Entry 8X7V (electron microscopy, 3.01 A resolution); this record covers chains A and C of the 3 polymer chains in the assembly.

# Chain A
Protein: Maltose/maltodextrin-binding periplasmic protein, NACHT, LRR and PYD domains-containing protein 5
Organism: Escherichia coli K-12
Reference sequence: chimeric construct of P0AEX9, P59047: residues -308 to 57 from P0AEX9 (MALE_ECOLI) positions 27-392 (UniProt number = residue number + 335); residues 58-1200 from P59047 positions 58-1200 (same numbers)
Sequence (1530 residues; row label = number of the first residue in the row; numbers below 1 keep their minus sign (Met-329 is residue -329)):
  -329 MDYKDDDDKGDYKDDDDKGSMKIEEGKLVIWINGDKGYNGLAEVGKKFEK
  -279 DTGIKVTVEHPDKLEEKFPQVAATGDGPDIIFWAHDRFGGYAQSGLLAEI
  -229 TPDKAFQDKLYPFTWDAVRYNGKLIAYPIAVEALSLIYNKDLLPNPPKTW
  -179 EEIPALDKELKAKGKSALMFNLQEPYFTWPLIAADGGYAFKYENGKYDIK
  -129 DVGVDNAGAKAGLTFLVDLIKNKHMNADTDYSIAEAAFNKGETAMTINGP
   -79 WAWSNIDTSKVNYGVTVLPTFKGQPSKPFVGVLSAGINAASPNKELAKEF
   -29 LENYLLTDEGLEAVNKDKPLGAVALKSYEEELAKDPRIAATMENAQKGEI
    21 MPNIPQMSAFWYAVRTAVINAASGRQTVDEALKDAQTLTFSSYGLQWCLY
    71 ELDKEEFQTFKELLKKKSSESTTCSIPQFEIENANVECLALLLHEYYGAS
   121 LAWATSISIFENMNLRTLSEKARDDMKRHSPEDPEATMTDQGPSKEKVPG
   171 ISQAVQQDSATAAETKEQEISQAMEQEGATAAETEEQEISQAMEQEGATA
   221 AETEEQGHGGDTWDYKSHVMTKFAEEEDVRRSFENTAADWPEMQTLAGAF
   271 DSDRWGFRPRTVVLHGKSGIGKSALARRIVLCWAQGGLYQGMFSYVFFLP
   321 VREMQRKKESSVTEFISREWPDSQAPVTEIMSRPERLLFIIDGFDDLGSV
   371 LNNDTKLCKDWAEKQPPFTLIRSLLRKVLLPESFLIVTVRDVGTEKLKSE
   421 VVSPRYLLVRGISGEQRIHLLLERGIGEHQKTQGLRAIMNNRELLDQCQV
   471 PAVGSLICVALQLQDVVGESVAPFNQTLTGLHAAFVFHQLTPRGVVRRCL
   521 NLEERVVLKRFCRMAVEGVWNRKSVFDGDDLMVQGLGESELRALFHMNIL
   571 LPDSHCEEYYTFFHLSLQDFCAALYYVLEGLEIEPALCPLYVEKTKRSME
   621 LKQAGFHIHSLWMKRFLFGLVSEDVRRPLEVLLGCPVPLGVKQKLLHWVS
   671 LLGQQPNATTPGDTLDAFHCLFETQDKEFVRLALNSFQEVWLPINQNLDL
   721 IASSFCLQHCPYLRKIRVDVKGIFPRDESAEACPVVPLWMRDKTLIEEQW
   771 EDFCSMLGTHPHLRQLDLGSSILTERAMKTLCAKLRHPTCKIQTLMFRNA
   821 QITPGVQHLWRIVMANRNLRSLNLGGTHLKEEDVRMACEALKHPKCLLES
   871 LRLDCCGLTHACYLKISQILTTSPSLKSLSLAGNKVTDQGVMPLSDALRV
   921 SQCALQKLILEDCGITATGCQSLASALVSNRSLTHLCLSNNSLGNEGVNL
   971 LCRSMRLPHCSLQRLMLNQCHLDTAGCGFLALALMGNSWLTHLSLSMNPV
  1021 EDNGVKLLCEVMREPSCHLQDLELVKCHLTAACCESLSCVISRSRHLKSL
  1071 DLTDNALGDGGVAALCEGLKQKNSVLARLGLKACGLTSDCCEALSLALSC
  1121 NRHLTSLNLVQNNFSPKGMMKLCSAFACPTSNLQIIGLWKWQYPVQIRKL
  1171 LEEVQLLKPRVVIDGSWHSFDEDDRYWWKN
Not modelled in the structure: -329 to 57, 154-229, 251-260, 431-471, 485-493, 568-583, 599-613
Differences from the reference sequence: initiating methionine (-329); expression tag (-328 to -309)
UniProt features mapped onto this chain:
  - binding site (ATP): Gly286 to Ser293

# Chain C
Protein: Ubiquitin-like protein SMT3, Transducin-like enhancer protein 6
Organism: Escherichia coli K-12
Reference sequence: chimeric construct of Q12306, Q9H808: residues 48-145 from Q12306 (SMT3_YEAST) positions 1-98 (UniProt number = residue number - 47); residues 146-572 from Q9H808 positions 146-572 (same numbers)
Sequence (536 residues; numbered 37 to 572; the number before each row is that of its first residue):
    37 MWSHPQFEKGTMSDSEVNQEAKPEVKPEVKPETHINLKVSDGSSEIFFKI
    87 KKTTPLRRLMEAFAKRQGKEMDSLRFLYDGIRIQADQTPEDLDMEDNDII
   137 EAHREQIGGLFWDKEPWFWHDTLTEQLWRIFAGVHDEKAKPRDRQQAPGL
   187 GQESKAPGSCDPGTDPCPEDASTPRPPEASSSPPEGSQDRNTSWGVVQEP
   237 PGRASRFLQSISWDPEDFEDAWKRPDALPGQSKRLAVPCKLEKMRILAHG
   287 ELVLATAISSFTRHVFTCGRRGIKVWSLTGQVAEDRFPESHLPIQTPGAF
   337 LRTCLLSSNSRSLLTGGYNLASVSVWDLAAPSLHVKEQLPCAGLNCQALD
   387 ANLDANLAFASFTSGVVRIWDLRDQSVVRDLKGYPDGVKSIVVKGYNIWT
   437 GGPDACLRCWDQRTIMKPLEYQFKSQIMSLSHSPQEDWVLLGMANGQQWL
   487 QSTSGSQRHMVGQKDSVILSVKFSPFGQWWASVGMDDFLGVYSMPAGTKV
   537 FEVPEMSPVTCCDVSSNNRLVVTGSGEHASVYQITY
Not modelled in the structure: 37-145, 171-240, 261-268
Differences from the reference sequence: initiating methionine (37); expression tag (38-47)
UniProt features mapped onto this chain:
  - modified residue: Ser49 (N-acetylserine), Ser51 (Phosphoserine), Ser510 (Phosphoserine)
  - cross-link: Gly145 (Glycyl lysine isopeptide (Gly-Lys) (interchain with K-? in acceptor proteins))

# Interface between chain A and chain C
Residue-residue contacts (70; chain A residue first):
  Glu71(A) - Lys269(C)  hydrogen bond (backbone-side chain)
  Asp73(A) - Lys269(C)
  Asn134(A) - Gln471(C)
  Arg136(A) - Pro470(C)
  Arg136(A) - Gln471(C)  hydrogen bond
  Arg136(A) - Pro511(C)
  Asp144(A) - Asn345(C)
  Asp144(A) - Leu389(C)
  Arg148(A) - Arg347(C)
  Trp275(A) - Asp363(C)
  Phe277(A) - Ser368(C)
  Phe277(A) - His370(C)
  Lys416(A) - Phe323(C)
  Lys418(A) - Pro324(C)
  Lys418(A) - Glu325(C)
  Ser419(A) - Phe323(C)
  Ser419(A) - Pro324(C)  hydrogen bond (side chain-backbone)
  Ser423(A) - Leu369(C)  hydrogen bond (side chain-backbone)
  Pro424(A) - Ser368(C)
  Arg533(A) - Phe167(C)
  Val536(A) - Phe167(C)  hydrophobic
  Trp540(A) - Trp164(C)
  Trp540(A) - Phe167(C)
  Tyr596(A) - Leu163(C)
  Thr615(A) - Trp164(C)
  Lys616(A) - Trp164(C)  hydrogen bond (backbone-side chain)
  Lys616(A) - Val170(C)
  Leu621(A) - Glu161(C)
  Leu621(A) - Trp164(C)
  Lys622(A) - Arg322(C)
  Gly625(A) - Thr160(C)
  His627(A) - Gln317(C)
  Lys634(A) - Leu159(C)
  Lys634(A) - Thr160(C)
  Lys634(A) - Leu163(C)
  Leu637(A) - Leu163(C)  hydrophobic
  Lys664(A) - Gln162(C)  hydrogen bond
  Trp668(A) - Trp155(C)  hydrogen bond (side chain-backbone)
  Trp668(A) - His156(C)
  Trp668(A) - Thr158(C)
  Trp668(A) - Leu159(C)
  Leu671(A) - Phe243(C)  hydrophobic
  Leu672(A) - Trp155(C)
  Gln675(A) - Ser241(C)  hydrogen bond
  Gln675(A) - Arg242(C)
  Gln675(A) - Phe243(C)
  Asn677(A) - Ser241(C)
  Thr680(A) - Gln245(C)  hydrogen bond
  Asp683(A) - Trp155(C)
  Ala687(A) - Trp155(C)  hydrophobic
  Trp711(A) - Glu255(C)
  Arg737(A) - Glu255(C)  salt bridge
  Lys741(A) - Glu252(C)  salt bridge
  Gln1131(A) - Val536(C)  hydrogen bond (side chain-backbone)
  Trp1159(A) - Cys275(C)
  Trp1159(A) - Lys276(C)
  Trp1161(A) - Trp148(C)  hydrophobic
  Trp1161(A) - Lys276(C)
  Trp1161(A) - Phe537(C)  hydrophobic
  Trp1161(A) - Glu538(C)
  Trp1161(A) - Pro540(C)
  Gln1162(A) - Lys535(C)
  Gln1162(A) - Phe537(C)
  Gln1162(A) - Glu538(C)
  Tyr1163(A) - Pro540(C)
  Arg1168(A) - Trp148(C)
  Arg1168(A) - Pro540(C)
  Tyr1196(A) - Arg260(C)
  Lys1199(A) - Trp258(C)
  Asn1200(A) - Trp258(C)
Interface residues without a listed pair, chain A (61 interface residues in all): Leu72, Glu76, Asp273, Gly276, Val422, Glu537, Tyr595, Lys614, Ser618, Leu665, Pro676, Pro681, Asp686, Ser790, His1188
Interface residues without a listed pair, chain C (52 interface residues in all): Ile166, Asp253, Leu277, Ser326, His327, Ala365, Ala366, Pro367, Val539

# Summary
Chain A and chain C form an interface of 61 and 52 residues respectively, with 10 hydrogen bonds and 2 salt
bridges. Polar contacts include Arg737(A)-Glu255(C), Lys741(A)-Glu252(C) and Glu71(A)-Lys269(C). Curated
annotation (UniProt) lists 8 ATP-binding residues on chain A.
Here chain A is Maltose/maltodextrin-binding periplasmic protein, NACHT, LRR and PYD domains-containing
protein 5 and chain C is Ubiquitin-like protein SMT3, Transducin-like enhancer protein 6, both from
Escherichia coli K-12. Entry 8X7V (Structure of human SCMC ternary complex) was determined by electron
microscopy (same publication as 8X7W).
